Entry 4G73 (X-ray diffraction, 2.52 A resolution); this record covers chains A and B.

# Chain A (and B)
Molecule: Rotenone-insensitive NADH-ubiquinone oxidoreductase, mitochondrial
Organism: Saccharomyces cerevisiae
Notes: EC 1.6.5.9; chain B of this document is another copy of the same molecule, construct and numbering; everything in this record applies to it too
UniProt: P32340 (NDI1_YEAST); numbering as in UniProt (aligned over 24-513)
Amino-acid sequence (502 residues; each row starts with the number of its first residue):
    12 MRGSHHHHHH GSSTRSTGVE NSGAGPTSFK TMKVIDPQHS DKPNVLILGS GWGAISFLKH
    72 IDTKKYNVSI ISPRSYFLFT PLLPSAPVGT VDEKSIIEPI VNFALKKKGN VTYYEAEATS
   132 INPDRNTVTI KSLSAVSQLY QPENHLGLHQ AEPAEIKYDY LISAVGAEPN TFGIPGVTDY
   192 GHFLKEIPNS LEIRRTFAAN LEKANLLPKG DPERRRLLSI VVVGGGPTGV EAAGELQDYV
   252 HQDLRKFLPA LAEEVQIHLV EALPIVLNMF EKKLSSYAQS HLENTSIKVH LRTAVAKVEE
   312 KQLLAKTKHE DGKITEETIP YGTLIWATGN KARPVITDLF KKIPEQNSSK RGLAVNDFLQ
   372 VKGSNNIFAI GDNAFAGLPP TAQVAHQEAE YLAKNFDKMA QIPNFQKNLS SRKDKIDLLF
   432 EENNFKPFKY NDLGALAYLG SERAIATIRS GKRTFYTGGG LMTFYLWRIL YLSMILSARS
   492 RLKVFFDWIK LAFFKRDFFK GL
Unresolved in the structure: 12-41
Construct notes: expression tag (12-23)
Metal / ion sites: Mg2+ site 1 near K53 (its only coordinating residue here); Mg2+ site 2 near L89 (its only coordinating residue here); Mg2+ site 3: A175 (together with FAD); Mg2+ site 4: I381 (together with FAD)
Small-molecule neighbours:
  - FAD (flavin-adenine dinucleotide): L59, G60, S61, G62, W63, G64, A65, I82, S83, P84, R85, T91, P92, L94, P95, E128, A129, A175, V176, G177, L195, K196, T239, R344, V346, I381, G382, D383, N384, P391, T392, A393, Q394, A396, Y482
  - NADH (NAI; 1,4-dihydronicotinamide adenine dinucleotide): F183, I185, V234, G235, G236, G237, P238, T239, E242, V271, E272, A273, L274, M280, T304, A305, V306, W337, A338, T339, G340, P391, T392, A446, L447, A448, Y482
  - UQ5 (2,3-dimethoxy-5-methyl-6-(3,11,15,19-tetramethyl-eicosa-2,6,10,14,18-pentaenyl)-[1,4]benzoquinone), molecule 1: W63, P92, A393, Q394, H397, L444, G445, A446, L447, T458, I459, R460, M485
  - UQ5, molecule 2: F496, F497, I500, F504, F505

# How chain A and chain B interact
Pairs across the interface (61; chain A residue first):
  D103(A) - K105(B)  salt bridge
  E104(A) - K105(B)  salt bridge
  K105(A) - D103(B)  salt bridge
  K105(A) - E104(B)  salt bridge
  K105(A) - D508(B)
  K105(A) - F510(B)
  K105(A) - L513(B)
  I108(A) - F510(B)  hydrophobic
  V112(A) - F258(B)  hydrophobic
  N113(A) - K506(B)  hydrogen bond
  L116(A) - K257(B)
  L116(A) - K506(B)
  S145(A) - E213(B)
  A146(A) - E213(B)
  V147(A) - N216(B)  hydrogen bond (backbone-side chain)
  V147(A) - L217(B)  hydrophobic
  L150(A) - F258(B)
  Q152(A) - P260(B)
  E154(A) - K220(B)  salt bridge
  H156(A) - L217(B)  hydrogen bond (side chain-backbone)
  H156(A) - L218(B)
  H156(A) - P219(B)
  L159(A) - L217(B)
  Q161(A) - K214(B)
  Q161(A) - L217(B)
  E213(A) - S145(B)
  E213(A) - A146(B)
  K214(A) - Q161(B)
  N216(A) - V147(B)  hydrogen bond (side chain-backbone)
  L217(A) - S145(B)
  L217(A) - V147(B)  hydrophobic
  L217(A) - H156(B)  hydrogen bond (backbone-side chain)
  L217(A) - L159(B)
  L217(A) - Q161(B)
  L218(A) - H156(B)
  P219(A) - H156(B)
  K220(A) - E154(B)  salt bridge
  K257(A) - L116(B)
  F258(A) - V112(B)  hydrophobic
  F258(A) - L150(B)
  P260(A) - Q152(B)
  A489(A) - F505(B)
  R490(A) - F505(B)
  R490(A) - D508(B)  salt bridge
  K494(A) - K501(B)
  K494(A) - D508(B)  salt bridge
  F497(A) - F497(B)  hydrophobic
  K501(A) - K494(B)
  F505(A) - A489(B)
  F505(A) - R490(B)
  F505(A) - L493(B)  hydrophobic
  K506(A) - N113(B)  hydrogen bond
  K506(A) - L116(B)
  D508(A) - K105(B)
  D508(A) - R490(B)  salt bridge
  D508(A) - K494(B)  salt bridge
  F510(A) - K105(B)
  F510(A) - I108(B)  hydrophobic
  F510(A) - R490(B)
  L513(A) - K105(B)
  L513(A) - L202(B)  hydrophobic
Other interface residues (no listed pair), chain A (46 interface residues in all): P110, E126, Q149, H160, I198, L202, R205, L259, L493, I500
Other interface residues (no listed pair), chain B (47 interface residues in all): P110, E126, S148, Q149, H160, I198, R205, L259, I500

# Summary
The interface between chain A and chain B involves 46 residues on one side and 47 on the other, with 6
hydrogen bonds and 10 salt bridges. Polar contacts include D103(A)-K105(B), E104(A)-K105(B) and
E154(A)-K220(B). Bound to chain A: compound UQ5, flavin-adenine dinucleotide and NADH.
Chain A and chain B are both Rotenone-insensitive NADH-ubiquinone oxidoreductase, mitochondrial (Saccharomyces
cerevisiae); the structure, Crystal structure of NDH with NADH and Quinone, was determined by X-ray
diffraction, deposited together with 4G6G, 4G6H and 4G74.
